Entry 7JY0 (X-ray diffraction, 1.63 A resolution); this record covers chains A and B of the 4 polymer chains in the assembly.

== Chain A ==
Molecule: Hemoglobin subunit alpha
From: Homo sapiens
Reference sequence: P69905 (HBA_HUMAN); residues 1-141 here correspond to UniProt positions 2-142 (UniProt number = residue number + 1)
Amino-acid sequence (141 residues; each row starts with the number of its first residue):
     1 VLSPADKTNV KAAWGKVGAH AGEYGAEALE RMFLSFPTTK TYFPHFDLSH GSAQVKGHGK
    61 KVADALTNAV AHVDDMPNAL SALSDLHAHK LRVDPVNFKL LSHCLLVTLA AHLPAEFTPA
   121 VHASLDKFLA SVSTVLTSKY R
Bound ions: heme Fe: His87 (together with carbon monoxide)
Small-molecule neighbours:
  - carbon monoxide (CMO): Leu29, Phe43, His58, Val62, His87, Leu101
  - heme (HEM): Met32, Thr39, Tyr42, Phe43, His45, Phe46, His58, Lys61, Val62, Ala65, Leu66, Leu83, Leu86, His87, Leu91, Val93, Asn97, Phe98, Leu101, Val132, Leu136
  - 1,4,7,10,13,16-hexaoxacyclooctadecane (O4B), molecule 1: Lys7, Lys11, Val70, Ala71, Val73, Asp74
  - 1,4,7,10,13,16-hexaoxacyclooctadecane (O4B), molecule 2: Phe33, Leu34, Pro37, Lys40, Leu48
  - VOM (2-amino-3-{(1S)-1-[5-fluoro-2-(1H-pyrazol-1-yl)phenyl]ethoxy}quinoline-6-carboxamide), molecule 1: Val1, Leu2, Lys7, Val73, Asp74, Met76, Ser131
  - VOM, molecule 2: Asp74, Asp75, Met76, Pro77, Asn78, Ser131, Thr134, Val135
Curated features (UniProtKB/Swiss-Prot):
  - binding site (O2): His58
  - binding site (heme b): His87
  - site: Thr8, Asn9 (Microbial infection: Cleavage), Lys11 (Not glycated), Ala13, Trp14 (Microbial infection: Cleavage), Tyr24, Gly25 (Microbial infection: Cleavage), Leu29, Glu30 (Microbial infection: Cleavage), His45, Phe46 (Microbial infection: Cleavage), Asp47, Leu48 (Microbial infection: Cleavage), Ser52, Ala53 (Microbial infection: Cleavage), Val55, Lys56 (Microbial infection: Cleavage), Lys56 (Not glycated), Gly59, Lys60 (Microbial infection: Cleavage), Lys60 (Not glycated), Lys90 (Not glycated), Leu91, Arg92 (Microbial infection: Cleavage), Lys99 (Not glycated), Leu106, Val107 (Microbial infection: Cleavage), Thr108, Leu109 (Microbial infection: Cleavage), Val121, His122 (Microbial infection: Cleavage), Ser133, Thr134 (Microbial infection: Cleavage)
  - modified residue: Ser3 (Phosphoserine), Lys7 (N6-succinyllysine), Thr8 (Phosphothreonine), Lys11 (N6-succinyllysine), Lys16 (N6-acetyllysine), Tyr24 (Phosphotyrosine), Ser35 (Phosphoserine), Lys40 (N6-succinyllysine), Ser49 (Phosphoserine), Ser102 (Phosphoserine), Thr108 (Phosphothreonine), Ser124 (Phosphoserine), Ser131 (Phosphoserine), Thr134 (Phosphothreonine), Thr137 (Phosphothreonine), Ser138 (Phosphoserine)
  - glycosylation (N-linked (Glc) (glycation) lysine): Lys7, Lys16, Lys40, Lys61

== Chain B ==
Molecule: Hemoglobin subunit beta
From: Homo sapiens
Reference sequence: P68871 (HBB_HUMAN); residues 1-146 here correspond to UniProt positions 2-147 (UniProt number = residue number + 1)
Amino-acid sequence (146 residues; row label = number of the first residue in the row):
     1 VHLTPEEKSA VTALWGKVNV DEVGGEALGR LLVVYPWTQR FFESFGDLST PDAVMGNPKV
    61 KAHGKKVLGA FSDGLAHLDN LKGTFATLSE LHCDKLHVDP ENFRLLGNVL VCVLAHHFGK
   121 EFTPPVQAAY QKVVAGVANA LAHKYH
Bound ions: heme Fe: His92 (together with carbon monoxide)
Small-molecule neighbours:
  - carbon monoxide (CMO): Leu28, Phe42, His63, Val67, His92
  - heme (HEM): Leu31, Thr38, Phe41, Phe42, Ser44, Phe45, His63, Lys66, Val67, Ala70, Phe71, Leu88, Leu91, His92, Leu96, Val98, Asn102, Phe103, Leu106, Val137, Leu141
  - 1,4,7,10,13,16-hexaoxacyclooctadecane (O4B), molecule 1: Ala13, Leu14, Lys17, Phe118, Glu121
  - 1,4,7,10,13,16-hexaoxacyclooctadecane (O4B), molecule 2: Pro58, Lys59, Ala62
Curated features (UniProtKB/Swiss-Prot):
  - binding site ((2R)-2,3-bisphosphoglycerate): Val1, His2, Lys82, His143
  - binding site (heme b): His63, His92
  - site: Glu7, Lys8 (Microbial infection: Cleavage), Gly25, Glu26 (Microbial infection: Cleavage), Gly29, Arg30 (Microbial infection: Cleavage), Tyr35, Pro36 (Microbial infection: Cleavage), Trp37, Thr38 (Microbial infection: Cleavage), Phe45, Gly46 (Microbial infection: Cleavage), Asp52, Ala53 (Microbial infection: Cleavage), Gly56, Asn57 (Microbial infection: Cleavage), Lys59 (Not glycated), Phe71, Ser72 (Microbial infection: Cleavage), Gly74, Leu75 (Microbial infection: Cleavage), Lys82 (Not glycated), Thr84, Phe85 (Microbial infection: Cleavage), His92, Cys93 (Microbial infection: Cleavage), Lys95 (Not glycated), Arg104, Leu105 (Microbial infection: Cleavage), Leu110, Val111 (Microbial infection: Cleavage), Gly119, Lys120 (Microbial infection: Cleavage), Phe122, Thr123 (Microbial infection: Cleavage), Ala128, Ala129 (Microbial infection: Cleavage) and 2 more in UniProt
  - modified residue: Val1 (N-acetylvaline), Ser9 (Phosphoserine), Thr12 (Phosphothreonine), Ser44 (Phosphoserine), Thr50 (Phosphothreonine), Lys59 (N6-acetyllysine), Lys82 (N6-acetyllysine), Thr87 (Phosphothreonine), Cys93 (S-nitrosocysteine), Lys144 (N6-acetyllysine)
  - glycosylation: Val1 (N-linked (Glc) (glycation) valine), Lys8 (N-linked (Glc) (glycation) lysine), Lys17 (N-linked (Glc) (glycation) lysine), Lys66 (N-linked (Glc) (glycation) lysine), Lys120 (N-linked (Glc) (glycation) lysine), Lys144 (N-linked (Glc) (glycation) lysine)

== Interface between chain A and chain B ==
Contacting residue pairs (38):
  Glu30(A) with Pro124(B)
  Arg31(A) with Phe122(B), hydrogen bond (side chain-backbone); Thr123(B); Pro124(B); Gln127(B), hydrogen bond
  Leu34(A) with Pro124(B), hydrophobic; Ala128(B)
  Ser35(A) with Gln127(B); Ala128(B), hydrogen bond (side chain-backbone); Gln131(B)
  Phe36(A) with Gln131(B)
  Lys99(A) with Arg104(B)
  His103(A) with Asn108(B); Val111(B); Gln127(B); Gln131(B), hydrogen bond
  Cys104(A) with Gln127(B)
  Val107(A) with Val111(B), hydrophobic; Ala115(B); Gln127(B)
  Ala110(A) with Cys112(B); Ala115(B); His116(B)
  Ala111(A) with Ala115(B); Gly119(B)
  Pro114(A) with His116(B), hydrogen bond (backbone-side chain)
  Phe117(A) with Arg30(B), hydrogen bond (backbone-side chain); His116(B)
  Thr118(A) with Arg30(B)
  Pro119(A) with Arg30(B); Val33(B); Met55(B), hydrophobic
  His122(A) with Arg30(B), hydrogen bond; Val34(B)
  Ala123(A) with Val33(B); Val34(B)
  Asp126(A) with Val34(B); Tyr35(B)
Also at the interface, not in a pair above, chain A (20 interface residues in all): Leu106, Ala120
Also at the interface, not in a pair above, chain B (21 interface residues in all): Pro51, Lys120, Pro125

== Summary ==
The interface between chain A and chain B involves 20 residues on one side and 21 on the other, with 7
hydrogen bonds. Polar contacts include Arg31(A)-Phe122(B), Arg31(A)-Gln127(B) and Ser35(A)-Ala128(B). Chain A
binds heme, carbon monoxide, 1,4,7,10,13,16-hexaoxacyclooctadecane and compound VOM.
Here chain A is Hemoglobin subunit alpha and chain B is Hemoglobin subunit beta, both from Homo sapiens. Entry
7JY0 (Structure of HbA with compound 9) was determined by X-ray diffraction together with 7JXZ, 7JY1 and 7JY3
from the same study.
